Entry 2J8S (X-ray diffraction, 2.54 A resolution); this record covers chains A and B of the 5 polymer chains in the assembly.

== Chain A (and B) ==
Name: Acriflavine resistance protein B
Organism: Escherichia coli
Notes: chain B of this document is another copy of the same molecule, construct and numbering; everything in this record applies to it too
Reference sequence: P31224 (ACRB_ECOLI); numbering as in UniProt (aligned over 1-1049)
Chain sequence (1055 residues; numbered 1 to 1055; the number before each row is that of its first residue):
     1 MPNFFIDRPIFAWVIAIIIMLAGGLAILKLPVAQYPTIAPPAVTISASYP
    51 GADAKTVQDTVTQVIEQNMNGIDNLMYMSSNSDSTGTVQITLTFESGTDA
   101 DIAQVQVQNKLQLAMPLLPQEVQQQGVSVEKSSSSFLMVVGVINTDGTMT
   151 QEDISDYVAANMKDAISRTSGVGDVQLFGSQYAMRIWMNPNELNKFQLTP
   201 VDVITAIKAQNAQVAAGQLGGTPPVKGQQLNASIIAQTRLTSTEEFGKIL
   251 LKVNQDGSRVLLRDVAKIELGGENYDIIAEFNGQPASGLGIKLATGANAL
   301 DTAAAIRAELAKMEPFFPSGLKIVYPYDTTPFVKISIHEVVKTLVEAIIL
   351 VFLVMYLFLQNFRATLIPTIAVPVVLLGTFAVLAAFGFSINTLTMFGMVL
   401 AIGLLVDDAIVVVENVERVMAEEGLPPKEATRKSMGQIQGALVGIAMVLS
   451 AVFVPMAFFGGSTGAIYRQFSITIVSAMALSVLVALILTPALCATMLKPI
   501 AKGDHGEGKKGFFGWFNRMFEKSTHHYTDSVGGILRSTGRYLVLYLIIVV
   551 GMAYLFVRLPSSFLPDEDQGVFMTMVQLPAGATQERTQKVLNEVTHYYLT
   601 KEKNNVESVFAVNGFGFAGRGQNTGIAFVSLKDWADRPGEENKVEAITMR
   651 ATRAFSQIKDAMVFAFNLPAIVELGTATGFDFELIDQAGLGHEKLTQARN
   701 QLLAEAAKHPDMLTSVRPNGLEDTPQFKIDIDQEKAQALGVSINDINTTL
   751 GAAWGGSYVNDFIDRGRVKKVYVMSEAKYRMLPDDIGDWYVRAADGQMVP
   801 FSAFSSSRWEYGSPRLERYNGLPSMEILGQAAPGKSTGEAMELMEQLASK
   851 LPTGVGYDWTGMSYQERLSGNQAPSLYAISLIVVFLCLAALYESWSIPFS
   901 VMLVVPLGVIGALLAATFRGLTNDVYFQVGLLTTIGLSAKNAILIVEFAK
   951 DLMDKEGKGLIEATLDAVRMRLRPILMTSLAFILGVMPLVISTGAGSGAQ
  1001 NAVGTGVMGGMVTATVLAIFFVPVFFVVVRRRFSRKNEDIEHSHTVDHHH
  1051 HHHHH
Disordered / not traced: 1045-1055 (chain B: 1034-1055)
Small-molecule neighbours: dodecyl-alpha-D-maltoside (LMU): Ile335, His338, Glu339, Val341, Lys342, Leu344, Val345, Ile348, Val372, Leu376, Asp633, Trp634, Ala635
Swiss-Prot annotation at these positions:
  - mutagenesis: His526 (H526Y: Partially restores chloramphenicol resistance to an AcrZ G30R mutant)
What the authors report for this chain:
  - contacts within the chain: Asp407-Lys940 (salt bridge), Asp408-Lys940 (salt bridge)

== Chain A / chain B interface ==
Residue-residue contacts (131):
  Arg8(A) - Ala890(B)  hydrogen bond (side chain-backbone)
  Arg8(A) - Leu891(B)
  Arg8(A) - Glu893(B)
  Pro9(A) - Glu893(B)
  Ile10(A) - Ala889(B)
  Ile10(A) - Glu893(B)  hydrogen bond (backbone-side chain)
  Ile10(A) - Ser894(B)
  Ile10(A) - Trp895(B)
  Phe11(A) - Ala890(B)  hydrophobic
  Phe11(A) - Glu893(B)  hydrogen bond (backbone-side chain)
  Val14(A) - Leu886(B)
  Ile17(A) - Leu886(B)  hydrophobic
  Asp101(A) - Asp73(B)
  Asp101(A) - Gln106(B)  hydrogen bond
  Gln104(A) - Gln106(B)
  Val105(A) - Val105(B)  hydrophobic
  Gln108(A) - Asn109(B)  hydrogen bond (side chain-backbone)
  Gln108(A) - Leu113(B)
  Gln112(A) - Gln112(B)
  Met115(A) - Leu113(B)  hydrophobic
  Gln123(A) - Pro116(B)
  Gln123(A) - Leu117(B)
  Gln124(A) - Leu117(B)
  Val127(A) - Leu113(B)
  Val129(A) - Lys110(B)  hydrogen bond (backbone-side chain)
  Lys131(A) - Asp73(B)  salt bridge
  Lys131(A) - Gln106(B)
  Asn161(A) - Gln687(B)
  Asp164(A) - Gln67(B)
  Asp164(A) - Asn70(B)
  Ser167(A) - Asn70(B)
  Ser167(A) - Gly71(B)  hydrogen bond (backbone-backbone)
  Arg168(A) - Met69(B)
  Arg168(A) - Asn70(B)
  Arg168(A) - Asn820(B)  hydrogen bond (side chain-backbone)
  Arg168(A) - Gly821(B)
  Ser170(A) - Asn74(B)  hydrogen bond (side chain-backbone)
  Ala209(A) - Ile743(B)
  Gln210(A) - Gln733(B)
  Gln213(A) - Thr56(B)  hydrogen bond
  Gln213(A) - Thr60(B)
  Val214(A) - Asn747(B)
  Ala215(A) - Tyr49(B)  hydrophobic
  Ala215(A) - Pro50(B)
  Ala215(A) - Gly51(B)
  Ala215(A) - Ala52(B)  hydrophobic
  Ala215(A) - Gly751(B)
  Ala216(A) - Gly51(B)  hydrogen bond (backbone-backbone)
  Ala216(A) - Leu750(B)  hydrophobic
  Ala216(A) - Gly751(B)
  Ala216(A) - Trp754(B)
  Gly217(A) - Gly51(B)  hydrogen bond (backbone-backbone)
  Gly217(A) - Trp754(B)
  Gly217(A) - Gly755(B)
  Gln218(A) - Ser84(B)
  Gln218(A) - Trp754(B)
  Gln218(A) - Arg780(B)
  Leu219(A) - Phe727(B)  hydrophobic
  Leu219(A) - Trp754(B)  hydrophobic
  Leu219(A) - Met781(B)
  Leu219(A) - Leu782(B)
  Leu219(A) - Pro783(B)
  Leu219(A) - Trp809(B)  hydrophobic
  Gly220(A) - Gln622(B)  hydrogen bond (backbone-side chain)
  Gly220(A) - Arg780(B)
  Gly220(A) - Met781(B)  hydrogen bond (backbone-backbone)
  Gly221(A) - Gln622(B)
  Gly221(A) - Arg780(B)  hydrogen bond (backbone-side chain)
  Gly221(A) - Met781(B)
  Thr222(A) - Tyr275(B)  hydrogen bond (side chain-backbone)
  Thr222(A) - Asp276(B)  hydrogen bond
  Thr222(A) - Gln584(B)
  Thr222(A) - Gln622(B)
  Thr222(A) - Arg780(B)
  Pro223(A) - Trp187(B)  hydrophobic
  Pro223(A) - Tyr275(B)
  Pro223(A) - Ala777(B)
  Pro223(A) - Arg780(B)  hydrogen bond (backbone-side chain)
  Pro224(A) - Gln584(B)
  Val225(A) - Ala777(B)
  Val225(A) - Lys778(B)
  Val225(A) - Met781(B)  hydrophobic
  Lys226(A) - Glu585(B)
  Gly227(A) - Glu585(B)  hydrogen bond (backbone-side chain)
  Gln228(A) - Thr583(B)  hydrogen bond (backbone-side chain)
  Gln228(A) - Glu585(B)
  Gln228(A) - Met781(B)
  Gln228(A) - Leu782(B)
  Gln229(A) - Gly581(B)
  Gln229(A) - Thr583(B)
  Gln229(A) - Arg586(B)
  Leu230(A) - Thr583(B)
  Leu230(A) - Trp809(B)  hydrophobic
  Asn231(A) - Gly581(B)
  Asn231(A) - Gln622(B)  hydrogen bond
  Ala232(A) - Pro725(B)
  Ser233(A) - Ser84(B)  hydrogen bond
  Ser233(A) - Gln726(B)
  Ser233(A) - Phe727(B)  hydrogen bond (backbone-backbone)
  Ile234(A) - Phe727(B)
  Ile234(A) - Ile729(B)  hydrophobic
  Ile234(A) - Trp754(B)  hydrophobic
  Ile235(A) - Asp53(B)
  Ile235(A) - Gln726(B)
  Ile235(A) - Phe727(B)  hydrogen bond (backbone-backbone)
  Ile235(A) - Lys728(B)
  Ile235(A) - Ile729(B)  hydrogen bond (backbone-backbone)
  Ala236(A) - Lys728(B)
  Ala236(A) - Ile729(B)
  Gln237(A) - Gln733(B)
  Gln237(A) - Ile743(B)
  Gln237(A) - Asn747(B)  hydrogen bond
  Leu250(A) - Gln733(B)
  Leu250(A) - Glu734(B)
  Leu250(A) - Gln737(B)  hydrogen bond (backbone-side chain)
  Lys252(A) - Gln737(B)
  Val253(A) - Gln737(B)
  Arg259(A) - Glu734(B)  salt bridge
  Lys312(A) - Gln687(B)
  Lys312(A) - Asp858(B)
  Phe316(A) - Gln687(B)
  Phe316(A) - Gly854(B)
  Phe316(A) - Val855(B)
  Phe316(A) - Gly856(B)
  Ile763(A) - Asp59(B)
  Gly766(A) - Gln63(B)  hydrogen bond (backbone-side chain)
  Arg767(A) - Gln63(B)
  Arg767(A) - Gln67(B)
  Val768(A) - Asp59(B)
  Val768(A) - Gln63(B)  hydrogen bond (backbone-side chain)
  Val768(A) - Gln67(B)
Other interface residues (no listed pair), chain A (69 interface residues in all): Asp7, Trp13, Ile102, Leu111, Gly126, Ser128, Val172, Arg239, Leu251, Arg765
Other interface residues (no listed pair), chain B (80 interface residues in all): Lys55, Glu66, Ile72, Leu75, Met78, Ile102, Gly689, Ile731, Met774, Glu810, Arg818, Cys887

== In short ==
69 residues of chain A and 80 residues of chain B are in contact; the contacts include 29 hydrogen bonds and 2
salt bridges. Polar contacts include Lys131(A)-Asp73(B), Arg259(A)-Glu734(B) and Arg8(A)-Ala890(B). Chain A
binds dodecyl-alpha-D-maltoside. From UniProt: one mutagenesis site on chain A. From the paper: contacts
within the chain involving Lys940(A), Asp407(A) and Asp408(A).
Both chains are Acriflavine resistance protein B (Escherichia coli). Entry 2J8S (Drug Export Pathway of
Multidrug Exporter AcrB Revealed by DARPin Inhibitors) was determined by X-ray diffraction.
